5KP3 - chain A; structure by X-ray diffraction, 1.70 A resolution.

Chain A:
Name: Steroid Delta-isomerase
Organism: Pseudomonas putida
Notes: EC 5.3.3.1
UniProt: P07445 (SDIS_PSEPU); numbering as in UniProt (aligned over 1-131)
Sequence (135 residues; each row starts with the number of its first residue):
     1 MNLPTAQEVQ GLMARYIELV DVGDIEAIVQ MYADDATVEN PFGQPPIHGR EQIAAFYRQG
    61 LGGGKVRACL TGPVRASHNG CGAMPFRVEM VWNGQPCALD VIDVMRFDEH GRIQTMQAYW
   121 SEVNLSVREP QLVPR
Disordered / not traced: 128-135
Differences from the reference sequence: engineered mutation Asn40 (Asp in P07445); expression tag (132-135)
Modified residues: Tyr57 (3-chloro-L-tyrosine; 3CT)
Residues lining bound ligands: equilenin (EQU): Tyr16, Val20, Asn40, Tyr57, Leu61, Val66, Phe86, Val88, Met90, Leu99, Val101, Asp103, Ala118, Trp120
UniProt features mapped onto this chain:
  - active site: Tyr16 (Proton donor)
  - binding site (substrate): Asp103
  - mutagenesis: Tyr16 (Y16F: Reduces activity 2000-fold. Reduces activity 10000-fold; when associated with E-103; N-103 or L-103; Y16S: Reduces activity 20-fold), Tyr32 (Y32S: Reduces activity 4-fold), Trp92 (W92A: Slightly reduces activity. Reduces protein stability), Asp103 (D103A/L: Reduces activity 100-fold. Reduces activity 10000-fold; when associated with F-16; D103E: Slightly reduces activity. Reduces activity 10000-fold; when associated with F-16 ...), Leu125 (L125A: Slightly reduces activity and reduces protein stability; when associated with A-127), Val127 (V127A: Slightly reduces activity and reduces protein stability; when associated with A-125)
From the paper describing this entry:
  - binding site for equilenin: Tyr16
  - catalytic residues: Asp103 (citing earlier work)
  - catalytic residues: Tyr16 (proposed by the authors, not directly observed)
  - mutagenesis - Y16F, D103N: decreased catalytic activity (citing earlier work)

In short:
Chain A binds equilenin. Curated annotation (UniProt) lists active-site residue Tyr16, substrate-binding
residue Asp103 and 6 mutagenesis sites. The paper reports catalytic residues Asp103 and Tyr16; Y16F and D103N
reduce catalytic activity.
Chain A is Steroid Delta-isomerase (Pseudomonas putida); the structure, Crystal Structure of Ketosteroid
Isomerase from Pseudomonas putida (pKSI) bound to Equilenin; D40N, Y57(Cl-Y), was determined by X-ray
diffraction (same publication as 5KP1 and 5KP4).
